3UYR - chains L and P of the 3 polymer chains in the assembly; structure by X-ray diffraction, 1.70 A resolution.

# Chain L
Name: antibody Fab light chain
Organism: Mus musculus
Notes: antibody fragment or engineered binder
Amino-acid sequence (218 residues; each row starts with the number of its first residue):
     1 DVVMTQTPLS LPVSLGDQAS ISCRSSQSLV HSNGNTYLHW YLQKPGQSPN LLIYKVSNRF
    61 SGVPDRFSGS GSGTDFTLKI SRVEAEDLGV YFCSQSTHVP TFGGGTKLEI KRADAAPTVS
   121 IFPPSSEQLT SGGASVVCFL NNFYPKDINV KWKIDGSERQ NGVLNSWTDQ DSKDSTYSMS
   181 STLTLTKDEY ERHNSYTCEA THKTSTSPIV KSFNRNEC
Disulfide bonds: C23-C93, C138-C198

# Chain P
Name: H-2 class I histocompatibility antigen, L-D alpha chain
UniProt: P01897 (HA1L_MOUSE); residues 46-53 here correspond to UniProt positions 70-77 (UniProt number = residue number + 24)
Amino-acid sequence (8 residues; row label = number of the first residue in the row):
    46 EPQAPWME
From the paper describing this entry:
  - mutagenesis - Q48A: unchanged binding to antibody Fab heavy chain

# How chain L and chain P interact
Residue-residue contacts - 11 pairs, chain L then chain P:
  H31(L) - P50(P)  hydrogen bond (side chain-backbone)
  H31(L) - E53(P)
  N33(L) - P47(P)
  Y37(L) - P47(P)
  Y37(L) - P50(P)
  S96(L) - P50(P)
  S96(L) - W51(P)
  T97(L) - W51(P)
  H98(L) - W51(P)
  V99(L) - W51(P)
  P100(L) - W51(P)
The authors on this interface:
  - hot spots on chain P (mutagenesis) - P50A: decreased binding to antibody Fab heavy chain
  - hot spots on chain P (mutagenesis) - P50R: abolished binding to antibody Fab heavy chain

# Overview
8 residues of chain L face 4 of chain P across their interface, with 1 hydrogen bond. Its one hydrogen-bonded
contact is H31(L)-P50(P). From the paper: P50A of chain P reduces binding to antibody Fab heavy chain; P50R of
chain P abolishes binding to antibody Fab heavy chain.
Here chain L is antibody Fab light chain (Mus musculus) and chain P is H-2 class I histocompatibility antigen,
L-D alpha chain. Entry 3UYR (Structure of a monoclonal antibody complexed with its MHC-I antigen) was
determined by X-ray diffraction, deposited together with 3UO1, 3V4U and 3V52.
